Entry 1YHR (X-ray diffraction, 2.60 A resolution); this record covers chains A and C of the 4 polymer chains in the assembly.

# Chain A (and C)
Protein: Hemoglobin alpha chain
From: Homo sapiens
Notes: chain C of this document is another copy of the same molecule, construct and numbering; everything in this record applies to it too
Reference sequence: P69905 (HBA_HUMAN); residues 1-141 here = UniProt positions 1-141
Chain sequence (141 residues; numbered 1 to 141; the number before each row is that of its first residue):
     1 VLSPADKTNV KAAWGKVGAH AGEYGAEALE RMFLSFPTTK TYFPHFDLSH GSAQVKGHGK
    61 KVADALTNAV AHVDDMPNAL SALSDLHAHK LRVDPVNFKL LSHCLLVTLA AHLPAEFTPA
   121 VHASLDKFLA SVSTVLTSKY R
Metal / ion sites: heme Fe: H87 (together with oxygen molecule)
Ligand contacts: heme / oxygen molecule: M32, T39, Y42, F43, H45, F46, H58, K61, V62, A65, L66, L83, H87, L91, V93, N97, F98, L101, L105, V132, L136
UniProt features mapped onto this chain:
  - site: K61 (Not glycated)
  - natural variant: D6 (A6D: In J-Toronto; this construct carries the variant), A13 (A13D: In J-Paris 1/J-Aljezur), E27 (A27E: In Shenyang; this construct carries the variant), K61 (K61N: In Zambia; deletion: In Clinic), D64 (A64D: In Pontoise; this construct carries the variant), D75 (D75A: In Lille; D75G: In Chapel Hill; D75N: In G-Pest), A111 (A111D: In Petah Tikva)

# Interface between chain A and chain C
Pairs across the interface (6):
  V1(A) - R141(C)  hydrogen bond (backbone-backbone)
  D126(A) - R141(C)  salt bridge
  K127(A) - R141(C)
  R141(A) - V1(C)
  R141(A) - D126(C)  salt bridge
  R141(A) - K127(C)  hydrogen bond (backbone-side chain)
Interface residues without a listed pair, chain A (6 interface residues in all): A130, S138
Interface residues without a listed pair, chain C (5 interface residues in all): A130

# Summary
6 residues of chain A and 5 residues of chain C are in contact; the contacts include 2 hydrogen bonds and 2
salt bridges. Polar pairs include D126(A)-R141(C), R141(A)-K127(C) and V1(A)-R141(C). Bound to chain A: heme /
oxygen molecule.
Chain A and chain C are both Hemoglobin alpha chain (Homo sapiens); the structure, T-To-T(High) quaternary
transitions in human hemoglobin: HbA OXY (10.0MM IHP, 20% PEG) (10 test sets), was determined by X-ray
diffraction (same publication as 1XXT, 1XY0, 1XZ5, 1XZ7, 1XZU, 1XZV and 45 further entries).
